Entry 6DZ4 (X-ray diffraction, 1.45 A resolution); this record covers chains A and B.

# Chain A
Molecule: Tryptophan synthase alpha chain
Source organism: Salmonella typhimurium (strain LT2 / SGSC1412 / ATCC 700720)
Notes: EC 4.2.1.20
UniProt: P00929 (TRPA_SALTY); residues 1-268 here = UniProt positions 1-268
Chain sequence (268 residues; each row starts with the number of its first residue):
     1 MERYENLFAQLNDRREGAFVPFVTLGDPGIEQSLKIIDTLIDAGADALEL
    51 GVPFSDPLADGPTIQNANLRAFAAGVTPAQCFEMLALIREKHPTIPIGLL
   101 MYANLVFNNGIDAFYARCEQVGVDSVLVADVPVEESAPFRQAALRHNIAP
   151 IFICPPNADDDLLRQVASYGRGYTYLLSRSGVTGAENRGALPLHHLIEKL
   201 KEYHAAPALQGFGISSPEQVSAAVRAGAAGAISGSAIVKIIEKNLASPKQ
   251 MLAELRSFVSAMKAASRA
Not modelled in the structure: 179-190, 268
Swiss-Prot annotation at these positions:
  - active site (Proton acceptor): Glu49, Asp60

# Chain B
Molecule: Tryptophan synthase beta chain
Source organism: Salmonella typhimurium (strain LT2 / SGSC1412 / ATCC 700720)
Notes: EC 4.2.1.20
UniProt: P0A2K1 (TRPB_SALTY); residues 1-397 here = UniProt positions 1-397
Chain sequence (397 residues; numbered 1 to 397; the number before each row is that of its first residue):
     1 MTTLLNPYFGEFGGMYVPQILMPALNQLEEAFVSAQKDPEFQAQFADLLK
    51 NYAGRPTALTKCQNITAGTRTTLYLKREDLLHGGAHKTNQVLGQALLAKR
   101 MGKSEIIAETGAGQHGVASALASALLGLKCRIYMGAKDVERQSPNVFRMR
   151 LMGAEVIPVHSGSATLKDACNEALRDWSGSYETAHYMLGTAAGPHPYPTI
   201 VREFQRMIGEETKAQILDKEGRLPDAVIACVGGGSNAIGMFADFINDTSV
   251 GLIGVEPGGHGIETGEHGAPLKHGRVGIYFGMKAPMMQTADGQIEESYSI
   301 SAGLDFPSVGPQHAYLNSIGRADYVSITDDEALEAFKTLCRHEGIIPALE
   351 SSHALAHALKMMREQPEKEQLLVVNLSGRGDKDIFTVHDILKARGEI
Not modelled in the structure: 1, 397
Ion coordination: Na+ site 1: Thr69, Thr71; Na+ site 2: Gly232, Phe306, Ser308
Residues lining bound ligands: KOU ((E)-N-({3-hydroxy-2-methyl-5-[(phosphonooxy)methyl]pyridin-4-yl}methylidene)-L-serine): Ala85, His86, Lys87, Thr110, Gly111, Ala112, Gly113, Gln114, His115, Leu166, Gly189, Thr190, Cys230, Val231, Gly232, Gly233, Gly234, Ser235, Asn236, Ala302, Gly303, Leu304, Asp305, Ala348, Glu350, Ser377, Gly378, Lys382
Swiss-Prot annotation at these positions:
  - modified residue: Lys87 (N6-(pyridoxal phosphate)lysine)

# Chain A / chain B interface
Residue-residue contacts (61):
  Pro53(A) with Gln293(B), hydrogen bond (backbone-side chain)
  Phe54(A) with Gly292(B); Gln293(B); Ile294(B), hydrophobic
  Ser55(A) with Lys167(B); Gln293(B), hydrogen bond (backbone-side chain); Ile294(B), hydrogen bond (side chain-backbone)
  Asp56(A) with Lys167(B), salt bridge; Asp168(B); Asn171(B), hydrogen bond; Tyr279(B), hydrogen bond; Ile294(B)
  Pro57(A) with Arg175(B), hydrogen bond (backbone-side chain)
  Leu58(A) with Pro18(B); Asn171(B); Arg175(B)
  Ala59(A) with Pro18(B), hydrophobic
  Asp60(A) with Arg175(B), hydrogen bond (backbone-side chain)
  Gln65(A) with Ser161(B); Arg175(B)
  Phe72(A) with Gln293(B)
  Thr77(A) with Asp291(B)
  Pro78(A) with Asp291(B)
  Ala103(A) with Ile278(B), hydrophobic
  Asn104(A) with Gly277(B); Ile278(B), hydrogen bond (side chain-backbone); Gln288(B), hydrogen bond; Gly292(B), hydrogen bond (side chain-backbone); Ile294(B)
  Leu105(A) with Asp291(B); Gly292(B)
  Phe107(A) with Val276(B); Ile278(B), hydrophobic; Lys283(B)
  Asn108(A) with Arg275(B), hydrogen bond; Gln288(B); Ala290(B), hydrogen bond (side chain-backbone); Asp291(B); Gly292(B)
  Ala129(A) with Pro18(B)
  Asp130(A) with Tyr16(B); Val17(B), hydrogen bond (backbone-backbone); Pro18(B)
  Pro132(A) with Met15(B); Val17(B); Gln19(B); Met22(B), hydrophobic
  Val133(A) with Gln19(B), hydrogen bond (backbone-side chain)
  Glu134(A) with Gln19(B), hydrogen bond; Met22(B)
  Glu135(A) with Tyr8(B), hydrogen bond; Gly14(B); Met15(B), hydrogen bond (side chain-backbone); Tyr16(B)
  Ile153(A) with Gln19(B)
  Pro155(A) with Gln19(B)
  Pro156(A) with Ile20(B)
  Asn157(A) with Ile20(B), hydrogen bond (side chain-backbone); Pro23(B); Tyr181(B), hydrogen bond
  Leu162(A) with Gln19(B)
Other interface residues (no listed pair), chain A (31 interface residues in all): Leu69, Val131, Phe139
Other interface residues (no listed pair), chain B (35 interface residues in all): Thr2, Gly162, Glu172, Leu174, Phe280, Met286, Thr289

# Overview
31 residues of chain A and 35 residues of chain B are in contact, with 19 hydrogen bonds and 1 salt bridge.
Among the polar pairs are Asp56(A)-Lys167(B), Pro53(A)-Gln293(B) and Ser55(A)-Gln293(B). Ligands of chain B:
compound KOU.
Chain A is Tryptophan synthase alpha chain and chain B is Tryptophan synthase beta chain, both from Salmonella
typhimurium (strain LT2 / SGSC1412 / ATCC 700720); the structure, Crystal structure of Salmonella typhimurium
Tryptophan Synthase with sodium ion at the metal coordination site and ..., was determined by X-ray
diffraction.
